PDB entry 6L9D | X-ray diffraction, 1.73 A resolution | chain A

[Chain A]
Protein: Immunoglobulin G-binding protein G
UniProtKB: P06654 (SPG1_STRSG); residues 1-56 here correspond to UniProt positions 227-282 (UniProt number = residue number + 226)
Chain sequence (56 residues; each row starts with the number of its first residue):
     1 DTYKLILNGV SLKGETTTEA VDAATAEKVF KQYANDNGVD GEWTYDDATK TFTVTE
Modified residues: Val10 (D-valine; DVA)
Differences from the reference sequence: engineered mutation Val10 (Lys236 in P06654), Ser11 (Thr237 in P06654)

[In short]
Chain A is Immunoglobulin G-binding protein G; the structure, X-ray structure of synthetic GB1 domain with
mutations K10(DVA), T11S, was determined by X-ray diffraction, deposited together with 6L91, 6L9B and 6LJI.
